1J1E - chains A and B of the 3 polymer chains in the assembly; structure by X-ray diffraction, 3.30 A resolution.

== Chain A ==
Name: Troponin C
From: Homo sapiens
Reference sequence: P63316 (TNNC1_HUMAN); numbering as in UniProt (aligned over 1-161)
Chain sequence (161 residues; row label = number of the first residue in the row):
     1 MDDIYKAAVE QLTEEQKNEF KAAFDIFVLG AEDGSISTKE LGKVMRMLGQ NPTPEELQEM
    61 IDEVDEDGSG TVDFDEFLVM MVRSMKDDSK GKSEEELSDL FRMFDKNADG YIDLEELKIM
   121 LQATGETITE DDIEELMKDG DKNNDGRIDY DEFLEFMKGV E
Disordered / not traced: 89-91
Sequence notes: engineered mutation S35 (Cys in P63316), S84 (Cys in P63316)
UniProt features mapped onto this chain:
  - binding site (Ca(2+)): D65, D67, S69, T71, E76, D105, N107, D109, Y111, E116, D141, N143, D145, R147, E152
  - modified residue: M1 (N-acetylmethionine), S98 (Phosphoserine)
  - natural variant: A8 (A8V: In CMH13), L29 (L29Q: In CMH13), E134 (E134D: In CMH13), D145 (D145E: In CMH13), G159 (G159D: In CMD1Z)
Bound ions: Ca2+ site 1: D65, D67, S69, T71, D73, E76; Ca2+ site 2: D105, N107, D109, Y111, E116; Ca2+ site 3: D141, N143, D145, R147, E152

== Chain B ==
Name: Troponin T
From: Homo sapiens
Notes: fragment: CNBR fragment, residues 183-288
Reference sequence: P45379 (TNNT2_HUMAN); residue numbers follow UniProt; this construct covers 183-288
Chain sequence (106 residues; each row starts with the number of its first residue):
   183 HFGGYIQKQA QTERKSGKRQ TEREKKKKIL AERRKVLAID HLNEDQLREK AKELWQTIYN
   243 LEAEKFDLQE KFKQQKYEIN VLRNRINDNQ KVSKTRGKAK VTGRWK
Disordered / not traced: 183-202, 272-288
UniProt features mapped onto this chain:
  - natural variant: K210 (deletion: In CMD1D), R215 (R215L: In CMD1D)

== Chain A / chain B interface ==
Contacting residue pairs (14):
  F101(A) - Y259(B)
  R102(A) - Q256(B)  hydrogen bond
  R102(A) - Y259(B)
  D105(A) - Y259(B)  hydrogen bond
  A108(A) - Y259(B)  hydrophobic
  A108(A) - N262(B)
  D109(A) - N266(B)  hydrogen bond (backbone-side chain)
  G110(A) - V263(B)
  G110(A) - N266(B)
  Y111(A) - N266(B)  hydrogen bond
  Y111(A) - D270(B)  hydrogen bond
  Y150(A) - V263(B)  hydrophobic
  Y150(A) - R267(B)
  D151(A) - R267(B)  salt bridge
Interface residues without a listed pair, chain A (12 interface residues in all): E94, D99, R147

== Overview ==
Chain A and chain B form an interface of 12 and 7 residues respectively, with 5 hydrogen bonds and 1 salt
bridge. Polar pairs include D151(A)-R267(B), R102(A)-Q256(B) and D105(A)-Y259(B). Curated annotation (UniProt)
lists 15 Ca2+-binding residues on chain A.
Here chain A is Troponin C and chain B is Troponin T, both from Homo sapiens. Entry 1J1E (Crystal structure of
the 52kDa domain of human cardiac troponin in the Ca2+ saturated form) was determined by X-ray diffraction,
deposited together with 1J1D.
